8W2J - chains A and D of the 8 polymer chains in the assembly; structure by electron microscopy, 3.10 A resolution.

[Chain A (and D)]
Molecule: ATP-dependent 6-phosphofructokinase, liver type
Organism: Homo sapiens
Notes: EC 2.7.1.11; chain D of this document is another copy of the same molecule, construct and numbering; everything in this record applies to it too
UniProt: P17858 (PFKAL_HUMAN); residue numbers follow UniProt; this construct covers 1-780
Sequence (780 residues; each row starts with the number of its first residue):
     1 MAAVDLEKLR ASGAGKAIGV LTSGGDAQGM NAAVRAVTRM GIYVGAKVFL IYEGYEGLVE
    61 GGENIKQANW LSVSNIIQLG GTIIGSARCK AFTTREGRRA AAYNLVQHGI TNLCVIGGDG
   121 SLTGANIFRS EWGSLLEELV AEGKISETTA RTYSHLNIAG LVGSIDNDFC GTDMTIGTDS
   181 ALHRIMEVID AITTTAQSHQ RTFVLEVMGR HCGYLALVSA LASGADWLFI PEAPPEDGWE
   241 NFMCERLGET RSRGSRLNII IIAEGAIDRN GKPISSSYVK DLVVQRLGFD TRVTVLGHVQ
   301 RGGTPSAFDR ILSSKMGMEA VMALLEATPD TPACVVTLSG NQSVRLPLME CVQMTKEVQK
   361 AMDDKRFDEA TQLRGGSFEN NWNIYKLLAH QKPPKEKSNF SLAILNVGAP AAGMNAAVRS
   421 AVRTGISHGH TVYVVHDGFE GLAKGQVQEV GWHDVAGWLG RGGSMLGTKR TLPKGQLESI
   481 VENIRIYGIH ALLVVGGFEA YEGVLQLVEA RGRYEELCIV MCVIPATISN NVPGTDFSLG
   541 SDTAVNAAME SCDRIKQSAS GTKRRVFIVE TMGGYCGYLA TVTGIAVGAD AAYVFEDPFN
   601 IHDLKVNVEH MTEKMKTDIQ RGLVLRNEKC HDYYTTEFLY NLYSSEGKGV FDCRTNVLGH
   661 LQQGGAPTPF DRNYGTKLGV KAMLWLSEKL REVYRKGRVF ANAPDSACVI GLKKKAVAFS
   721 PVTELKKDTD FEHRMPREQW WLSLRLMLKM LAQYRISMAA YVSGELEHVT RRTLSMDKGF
Disordered / not traced: 1-10, 772-780
Metal / ion sites: Mg2+: D119 (together with ATP)
Residues lining bound ligands:
  - ATP (adenosine-5'-triphosphate), molecule 1: G24, G25, Y55, A87, R88, C89, F92, T93, R98, G118, D119, G120, S121, T123, G124, I127, G163, S164, D166, R301
  - ATP, molecule 2: T193, T194, Q197, G224, S255, L257, L388, R419, R423, A456, G457, G460, R461
  - ATP, molecule 3: D226, W227, L228, E236, F242, R246, W382, Y385, K386, A389, K392
  - 1,6-di-O-phosphono-beta-D-fructofuranose (FBP): A409, R470, F498, T527, I528, S529, N531, M572, G573, G574, E628, H660, Q663, R734
UniProt features mapped onto this chain:
  - region: Q391 to F400 (Interdomain linker)
  - active site: D166 (Proton acceptor)
  - binding site (ATP): G25, R88, C89, G118 to S121
  - binding site (Mg(2+)): D119
  - binding site (substrate): S164 to D166, R201, M208 to R210, E264, R292, H298 to R301
  - binding site (beta-D-fructose 2,6-bisphosphate): R470, T527 to N531, R565, M572 to G574, E628, R654, H660 to Q663, R734
  - modified residue: A2 (N-acetylalanine), S377 (Phosphoserine), Y640 (Phosphotyrosine), S775 (Phosphoserine)
  - glycosylation: S529 (O-linked (GlcNAc) serine)
Reported in the primary citation:
  - conformationally variable residues (loop rearrangement): V693 to D705
  - mutagenesis - N702T: increased catalytic activity
  - mutagenesis - N702T: abolished localization
  - allosteric site: T194, K677 (from molecular simulation)

[Chain A / chain D interface]
Pairs across the interface (36):
  N600(A) - E646(D)
  I601(A) - I601(D)  hydrophobic
  I601(A) - K605(D)
  I601(A) - L642(D)  hydrophobic
  I601(A) - E646(D)  hydrogen bond (backbone-side chain)
  H602(A) - K605(D)
  K605(A) - I601(D)
  K605(A) - H602(D)
  K605(A) - K605(D)
  H631(A) - S645(D)
  D632(A) - K648(D)  salt bridge
  Y633(A) - N641(D)
  Y633(A) - S644(D)
  Y633(A) - S645(D)
  Y633(A) - K648(D)
  Y634(A) - N641(D)
  Y634(A) - S645(D)  hydrogen bond
  Y634(A) - E646(D)  hydrogen bond
  E637(A) - E637(D)
  F638(A) - F638(D)  hydrophobic
  F638(A) - N641(D)
  F638(A) - L642(D)  hydrophobic
  N641(A) - Y633(D)
  N641(A) - Y634(D)
  N641(A) - F638(D)
  L642(A) - I601(D)  hydrophobic
  L642(A) - F638(D)  hydrophobic
  S644(A) - Y633(D)
  S645(A) - H631(D)
  S645(A) - Y633(D)
  S645(A) - Y634(D)  hydrogen bond
  E646(A) - N600(D)
  E646(A) - I601(D)  hydrogen bond (side chain-backbone)
  E646(A) - Y634(D)  hydrogen bond
  K648(A) - D632(D)  salt bridge
  K648(A) - Y633(D)

[In short]
The chain A/chain D interface involves 16 residues from each chain, with 6 hydrogen bonds and 2 salt bridges.
Polar contacts include D632(A)-K648(D), I601(A)-E646(D) and Y634(A)-S645(D). Bound to chain A:
1,6-di-O-phosphono-beta-D-fructofuranose and 3 copies of ATP. The paper reports that N702T of chain A
increases catalytic activity; an allosteric site at T194(A) and K677(A).
Both chains are ATP-dependent 6-phosphofructokinase, liver type (Homo sapiens). Entry 8W2J (Human liver
phosphofructokinase-1 filament in the T-state conformation) was determined by electron microscopy together
with 8W2I, 8W2G and 8W2H from the same study.
